8W5W - chains A and C of the 5 polymer chains in the assembly; structure by electron microscopy, 3.30 A resolution.

[Chain A (and C)]
Molecule: Minor capsid protein A1
Organism: Escherichia phage Qbeta
Notes: chain C of this document is another copy of the same molecule, construct and numbering; everything in this record applies to it too
UniProtKB: Q8LTE1 (A1_BPQBE); residues 1-132 here correspond to UniProt positions 2-133 (UniProt number = residue number + 1)
Sequence (132 residues; each row starts with the number of its first residue):
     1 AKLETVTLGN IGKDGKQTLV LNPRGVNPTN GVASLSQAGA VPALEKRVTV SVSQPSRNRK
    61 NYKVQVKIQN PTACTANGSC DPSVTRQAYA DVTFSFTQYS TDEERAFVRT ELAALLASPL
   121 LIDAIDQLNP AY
Unresolved in the structure: 57-59 (chain C: 56-60)

[Interface between chain A and chain C]
Contacting residue pairs (10; chain A residue first):
  Leu3(A) - Tyr132(C)
  Pro23(A) - Asn129(C)
  Arg24(A) - Gln127(C)
  Arg24(A) - Asn129(C)
  Arg24(A) - Pro130(C)
  Gly25(A) - Tyr132(C)
  Val26(A) - Tyr132(C)
  Cys80(A) - Cys74(C)  hydrogen bond
  Cys80(A) - Thr85(C)
  Asp81(A) - Thr85(C)
Other interface residues (no listed pair), chain A (10 interface residues in all): Pro42, Asn77, Gly78
Other interface residues (no listed pair), chain C (9 interface residues in all): Asn77, Arg86, Leu128

[Summary]
10 residues of chain A face 9 of chain C across their interface; the contacts include 1 hydrogen bond. Its one
hydrogen-bonded contact is Cys80(A)-Cys74(C).
Chain A and chain C are both Minor capsid protein A1 (Escherichia phage Qbeta); the structure, Cryo-EM
structure of Qb-Ab8, was determined by electron microscopy together with 8W5D, 8W5E, 8W5F, 8W5G, 8W5L, 8W5M
and 8 further entries from the same study.
